Entry 1H3D (X-ray diffraction, 2.70 A resolution); this record covers chain A.

== Chain A ==
Protein: ATP-phosphoribosyltransferase
Organism: Escherichia coli
Notes: EC 2.4.2.17
UniProtKB: P10366 (HIS1_ECOLI); residue numbers follow UniProt; this construct covers 1-299
Amino-acid sequence (299 residues; row label = number of the first residue in the row):
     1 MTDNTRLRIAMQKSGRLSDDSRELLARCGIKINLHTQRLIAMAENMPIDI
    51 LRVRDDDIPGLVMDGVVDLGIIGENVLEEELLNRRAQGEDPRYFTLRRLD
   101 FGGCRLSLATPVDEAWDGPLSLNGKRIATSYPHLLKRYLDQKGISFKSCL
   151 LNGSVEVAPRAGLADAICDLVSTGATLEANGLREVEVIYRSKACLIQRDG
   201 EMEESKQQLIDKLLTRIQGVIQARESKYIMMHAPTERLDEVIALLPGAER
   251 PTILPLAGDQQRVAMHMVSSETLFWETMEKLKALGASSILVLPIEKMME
Disordered / not traced: 1-4, 257-263
Residues lining bound ligands: adenosine monophosphate (AMP): Arg16, Gly103, Cys104, Glu156, Asp169, Leu170, Val171, Ser172, Thr173, Gly174, Ala175, Thr176

== Overview ==
Chain A binds adenosine monophosphate.
Chain A is ATP-phosphoribosyltransferase (Escherichia coli); the structure, Structure of the e.coli
ATP-phosphoribosyltransferase, was determined by X-ray diffraction together with 1Q1K from the same study.
